PDB entry 8RVN | electron microscopy, 3.50 A resolution | chains F and B of the 5 polymer chains in the assembly

== Chain F (and B) ==
Molecule: Fusion glycoprotein F0
From: Henipavirus nipahense
Notes: chain B of this document is another copy of the same molecule, construct and numbering; everything in this record applies to it too
Reference sequence: Q9IH63 (FUS_NIPAV); residues 26-482 here = UniProt positions 26-482
Amino-acid sequence (499 residues; row label = number of the first residue in the row):
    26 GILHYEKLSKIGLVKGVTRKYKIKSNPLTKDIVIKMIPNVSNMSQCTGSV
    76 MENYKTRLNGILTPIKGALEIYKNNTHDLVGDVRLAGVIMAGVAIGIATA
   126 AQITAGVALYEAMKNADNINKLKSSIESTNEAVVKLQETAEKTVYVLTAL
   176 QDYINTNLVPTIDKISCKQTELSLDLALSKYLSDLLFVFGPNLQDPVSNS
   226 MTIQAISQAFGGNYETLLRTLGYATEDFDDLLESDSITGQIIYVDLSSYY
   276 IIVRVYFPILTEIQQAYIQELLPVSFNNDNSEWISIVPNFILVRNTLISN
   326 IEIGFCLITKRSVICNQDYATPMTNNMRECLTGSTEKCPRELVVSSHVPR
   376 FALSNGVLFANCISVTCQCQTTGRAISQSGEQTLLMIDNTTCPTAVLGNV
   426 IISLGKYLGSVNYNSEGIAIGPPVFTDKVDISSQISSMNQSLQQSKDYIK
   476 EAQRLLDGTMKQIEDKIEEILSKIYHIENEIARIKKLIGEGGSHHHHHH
Not modelled in the structure: 26, 104-111, 164-166, 429, 478-524 (chain B: 26, 105-111, 163-166, 478-524)
Disulfide bonds: C71-C192, C331-C340, C355-C363, C387-C392, C394-C417
Glycans and other covalent adducts: N-acetylglucosamine (NAG) linked to N67, N99, N414, N464
Swiss-Prot annotation at these positions:
  - region: L110 to L134 (Fusion peptide)
  - site: R109, L110 (Cleavage)
  - glycosylation (N-linked (GlcNAc...) asparagine): N64, N67, N99, N414, N464
  - natural variant: T250 (T250I: In strain: Isolate NiV/MY/99/VRI-0626), M348 (M348T: In strain: Isolate Malaysian flying-fox)

== How chain F and chain B interact ==
Contacting residue pairs (85):
  R82(F) - E240(B)  salt bridge
  R82(F) - F253(B)
  V113(F) - I426(B)
  I114(F) - I426(B)
  M115(F) - I426(B)  hydrogen bond (backbone-backbone)
  M115(F) - I427(B)
  M115(F) - S428(B)  hydrogen bond (backbone-backbone)
  A116(F) - S428(B)
  G117(F) - G381(B)
  G117(F) - S428(B)  hydrogen bond (backbone-backbone)
  V118(F) - S428(B)
  V118(F) - G430(B)
  G121(F) - L378(B)
  G121(F) - S379(B)
  G121(F) - N380(B)  hydrogen bond (backbone-backbone)
  G121(F) - G381(B)  hydrogen bond (backbone-backbone)
  I122(F) - G41(B)
  I122(F) - L378(B)
  I122(F) - N380(B)
  A123(F) - L378(B)  hydrogen bond (backbone-backbone)
  T124(F) - L297(B)
  A125(F) - F376(B)  hydrophobic
  V132(F) - V425(B)  hydrophobic
  N182(F) - N182(B)
  K189(F) - P185(B)
  K189(F) - K189(B)
  I190(F) - P185(B)  hydrophobic
  Q194(F) - E156(B)  hydrogen bond
  Q194(F) - N180(B)
  L197(F) - E156(B)
  L197(F) - A157(B)  hydrophobic
  S198(F) - D177(B)  hydrogen bond
  S198(F) - T181(B)
  D200(F) - R244(B)  salt bridge
  L201(F) - A157(B)  hydrophobic
  L201(F) - D177(B)
  L201(F) - N238(B)  hydrogen bond (backbone-side chain)
  L201(F) - T241(B)
  S204(F) - N238(B)
  S204(F) - E240(B)
  S204(F) - T241(B)  hydrogen bond
  S204(F) - R244(B)  hydrogen bond
  K205(F) - G236(B)
  K205(F) - G237(B)
  K205(F) - N238(B)
  S208(F) - Y239(B)  hydrogen bond (backbone-side chain)
  S208(F) - E240(B)  hydrogen bond (side chain-backbone)
  L211(F) - E258(B)
  F212(F) - Y239(B)
  F212(F) - E258(B)
  P216(F) - D254(B)
  P216(F) - D255(B)
  P216(F) - E258(B)
  N217(F) - E258(B)
  Q219(F) - I333(B)
  I311(F) - V454(B)
  R319(F) - V369(B)
  N325(F) - D452(B)  hydrogen bond
  N325(F) - D455(B)
  Q342(F) - H372(B)
  D343(F) - S370(B)  hydrogen bond (backbone-side chain)
  A345(F) - V369(B)
  A345(F) - S370(B)
  T346(F) - V369(B)
  T346(F) - D452(B)
  P347(F) - L367(B)
  P347(F) - V369(B)
  P347(F) - F450(B)  hydrophobic
  P347(F) - D452(B)
  P347(F) - D455(B)
  M348(F) - D455(B)
  T349(F) - D455(B)  hydrogen bond (backbone-side chain)
  T349(F) - S458(B)
  N351(F) - S458(B)
  N351(F) - S462(B)
  M352(F) - D455(B)
  M352(F) - S458(B)
  P447(F) - S461(B)
  P447(F) - Q465(B)
  V449(F) - S461(B)
  T451(F) - S457(B)
  M463(F) - I460(B)  hydrophobic
  M463(F) - M463(B)  hydrophobic
  M463(F) - N464(B)
  L467(F) - L467(B)  hydrophobic
Other interface residues (no listed pair), chain F (54 interface residues in all): G112, I128, L207, P313, Y344, I456, I460, S466
Other interface residues (no listed pair), chain B (64 interface residues in all): K40, V42, R44, V158, Q229, Y248, L257, K335, S371, A377, T419, L429, K453, Q459, K471

== Overview ==
Chain F and chain B form an interface of 54 and 64 residues respectively, with 16 hydrogen bonds and 2 salt
bridges. Polar contacts include R82(F)-E240(B), D200(F)-R244(B) and Q194(F)-E156(B). Covalently linked
N-acetylglucosamine: at N67(F), N99(F), N414(F) and N464(F).
Both chains are Fusion glycoprotein F0 (Henipavirus nipahense). Entry 8RVN (Nipah virus (NiV) fusion protein
in complex with neutralizing Fab92) was determined by electron microscopy.
